Entry 8UBE (electron microscopy, 3.05 A resolution); this record covers chains F and I of the 9 polymer chains in the assembly.

== Chain F ==
Name: Avd
From: Bordetella phage BPP-1
Reference sequence: chimeric construct of Q775D7, Q9FA38: residues 1-124 from Q775D7 (Q775D7_BPBPP) positions 1-124 (same numbers); residues 125-290 from Q9FA38 positions 5-170 (UniProt number = residue number - 120)
Sequence (290 residues; numbered 1 to 290; the number before each row is that of its first residue):
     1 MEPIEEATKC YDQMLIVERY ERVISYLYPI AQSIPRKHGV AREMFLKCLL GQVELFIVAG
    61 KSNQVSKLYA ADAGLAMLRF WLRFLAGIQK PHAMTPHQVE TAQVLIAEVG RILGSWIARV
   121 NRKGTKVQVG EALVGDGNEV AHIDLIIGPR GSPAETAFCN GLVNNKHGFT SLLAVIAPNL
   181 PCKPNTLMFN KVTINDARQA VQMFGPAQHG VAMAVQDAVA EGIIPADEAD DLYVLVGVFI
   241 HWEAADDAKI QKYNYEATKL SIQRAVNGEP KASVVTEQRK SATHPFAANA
Unresolved in the structure: 1-12, 123-290

== Chain I ==
Molecule: Diversity-generating retroelement (DGR) RNA Sp
Sequence (140 nucleotides; row label = number of the first residue in the row):
     1 CAUGGCUCUG CCAACGCUAC GGCUUGGCGG GCUGGCCUUU CCUCAAUAGG UGGUCAGCCG
    61 GUUCUGUCCU GCUUCGGCGA ACACGUUACA CGGUUCGGCA AAACGUCGAU UACUGAAAAU
   121 GGAAAGGCGG GGCCGACUUC
Unresolved in the structure: 140

== Interface between chain F and chain I ==
Contacting residue pairs (10; chain F residue first):
  Gln32(F) - G4(I)  hydrogen bond to the base
  Arg36(F) - G5(I)  salt bridge to the phosphate
  Arg36(F) - G26(I)  salt bridge to the phosphate
  Lys37(F) - C15(I)  hydrogen bond to the base
  Lys37(F) - U25(I)  phosphate contact
  Lys37(F) - G26(I)  phosphate contact
  Arg42(F) - G4(I)  hydrogen bond to the base
  Leu46(F) - G4(I)  base contact
  Gln89(F) - C15(I)  hydrogen bond to the base
  Lys90(F) - C15(I)  sugar contact
Interface residues without a listed pair, chain F (9 interface residues in all): Ala31, Ser33
Interface residues without a listed pair, chain I (7 interface residues in all): C6, G27

== Summary ==
9 residues of chain F and 7 residues of chain I are in contact; the contacts include 4 hydrogen bonds and 2
salt bridges. Among the polar pairs are Gln32(F)-G4(I), Lys37(F)-C15(I) and Arg42(F)-G4(I).
Here chain F is Avd (Bordetella phage BPP-1) and chain I is Diversity-generating retroelement (DGR) RNA Sp.
Entry 8UBE (Diversity-generating retroelement (DGR) ribonucleoprotein reverse transcriptase - Resting State
1a) was determined by electron microscopy together with 8UB7, 8UB8, 8UB9, 8UBA, 8UBB, 8UBC, 8UBD and 8UBF from
the same study.
